Entry 7BST (electron microscopy, 4.37 A resolution (low resolution: residue-level contacts below are approximate; hydrogen-bond / salt-bridge calls are withheld)); this record covers chains C and E of the 7 polymer chains in the assembly.

== Chain C ==
Molecule: Type I restriction enzyme R Protein
Source organism: Escherichia coli
Notes: EC 3.1.21.3
UniProtKB: Q304R3 (Q304R3_ECOLX); residue numbers follow UniProt; this construct covers 1-1038
Chain sequence (1038 residues; row label = number of the first residue in the row):
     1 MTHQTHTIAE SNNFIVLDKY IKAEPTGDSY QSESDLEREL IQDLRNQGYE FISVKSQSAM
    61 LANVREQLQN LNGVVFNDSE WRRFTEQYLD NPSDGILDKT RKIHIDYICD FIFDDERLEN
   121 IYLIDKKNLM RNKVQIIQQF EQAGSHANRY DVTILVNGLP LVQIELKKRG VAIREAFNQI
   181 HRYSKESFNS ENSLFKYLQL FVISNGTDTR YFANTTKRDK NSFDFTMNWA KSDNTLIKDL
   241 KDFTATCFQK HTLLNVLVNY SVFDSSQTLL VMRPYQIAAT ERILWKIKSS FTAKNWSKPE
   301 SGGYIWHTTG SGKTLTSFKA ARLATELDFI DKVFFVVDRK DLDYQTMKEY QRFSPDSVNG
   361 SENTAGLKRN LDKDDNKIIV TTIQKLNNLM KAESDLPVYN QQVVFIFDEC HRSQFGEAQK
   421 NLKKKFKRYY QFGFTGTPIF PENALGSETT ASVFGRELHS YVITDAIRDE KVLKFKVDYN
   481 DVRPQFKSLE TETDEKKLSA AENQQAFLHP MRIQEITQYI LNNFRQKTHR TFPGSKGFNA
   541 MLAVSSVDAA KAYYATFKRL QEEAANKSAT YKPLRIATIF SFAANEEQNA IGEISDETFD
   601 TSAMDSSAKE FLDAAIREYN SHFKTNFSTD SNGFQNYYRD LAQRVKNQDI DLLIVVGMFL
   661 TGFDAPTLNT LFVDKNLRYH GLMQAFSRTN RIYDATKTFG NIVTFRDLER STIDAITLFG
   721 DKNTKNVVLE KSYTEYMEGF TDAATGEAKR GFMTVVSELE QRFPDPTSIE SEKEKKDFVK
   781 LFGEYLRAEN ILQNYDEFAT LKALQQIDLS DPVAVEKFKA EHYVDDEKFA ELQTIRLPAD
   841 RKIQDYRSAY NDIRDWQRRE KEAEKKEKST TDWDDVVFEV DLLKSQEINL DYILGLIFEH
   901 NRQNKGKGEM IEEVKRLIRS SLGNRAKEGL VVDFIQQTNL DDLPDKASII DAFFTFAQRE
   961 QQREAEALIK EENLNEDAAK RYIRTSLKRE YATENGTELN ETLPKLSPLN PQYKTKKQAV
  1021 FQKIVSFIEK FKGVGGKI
Disordered / not traced: 1-12, 142-147, 181-190, 862-871, 903-907, 1036-1038

== Chain E ==
Molecule: Type I restriction enzyme EcoR124II M protein
Source organism: Escherichia coli
Notes: EC 2.1.1.72
UniProtKB: P10484 (T1M1_ECOLX); residue numbers follow UniProt; this construct covers 1-520
Chain sequence (520 residues; row label = number of the first residue in the row):
     1 MKMTSIQQRA ELHRQIWQIA NDVRGSVDGW DFKQYVLGAL FYRFISENFS SYIEAGDDSI
    61 CYAKLDDSVI TDDIKDDAIK TKGYFIYPSQ LFCNVAAKAN TNDRLNADLN SIFVAIESSA
   121 YGYPSEADIK GLFADFDTTS NRLGNTVKDK NARLAAVLKG VEGLKLGDFN EHQIDLFGDA
   181 YEFLISNYAA NAGKSGGEFF TPQHVSKLIA QLAMHGQTHV NKIYDPAAGS GSLLLQAKKQ
   241 FDNHIIEEGF FGQEINHTTY NLARMNMFLH NINYDKFDIK LGNTLTEPHF RDEKPFDAIV
   301 SNPPYSVKWI GSDDPTLIND ERFAPAGVLA PKSKADFAFV LHALNYLSAK GRAAIVCFPG
   361 IFYRGGAEQK IRQYLVDNNY VETVISLAPN LFFGTTIAVN ILVLSKHKTD TNVQFIDASE
   421 LFKKETNNNI LTDAHIEQIM QVFASKEDVA HLAKSVAFET VVANDYNLSV SSYVEAKDNR
   481 EIIDIAELNA ELKTTVSKID QLRKDIDAIV AEIEGCEVQK
Disordered / not traced: 1-9, 56-70, 168-173, 191-197, 511-520
Swiss-Prot annotation at these positions:
  - region: E481 to V510 (C-terminal tail)
  - binding site (S-adenosyl-L-methionine): E198 to Q203, S230 to S232, E254
  - mutagenesis: D135 to T146 (Little change in holoenzyme assembly, no DNA restriction), A476 to V510 (Almost complete loss of holoenzyme assembly, no DNA restriction)

== Chain C / chain E interface ==
Contacting residue pairs (21):
  D343(C) - D313(E)
  D343(C) - D314(E)
  Y344(C) - D314(E)
  Y344(C) - P315(E)
  Y344(C) - T316(E)
  N636(C) - A324(E)
  R639(C) - I318(E)
  R639(C) - N319(E)
  R639(C) - D320(E)
  R639(C) - A324(E)
  R981(C) - I246(E)
  N995(C) - Q90(E)
  T997(C) - L91(E)
  T997(C) - F92(E)
  E998(C) - I246(E)
  N1000(C) - Y52(E)
  N1000(C) - L91(E)
  P1008(C) - Y52(E)
  P1008(C) - A55(E)
  N1010(C) - Y84(E)
  Q1012(C) - Y84(E)
Other interface residues (no listed pair), chain C (22 interface residues in all): P92, M347, N626, N632, E994, G996, E1001, L1006, S1007, K1014
Other interface residues (no listed pair), chain E (21 interface residues in all): Y87, R142, N273, E321, G327, N378

== Overview ==
22 residues of chain C and 21 residues of chain E are in contact. From UniProt: 10
S-adenosyl-L-methionine-binding residues and 12 mutagenesis sites on chain E.
Here chain C is Type I restriction enzyme R Protein and chain E is Type I restriction enzyme EcoR124II M
protein, both from Escherichia coli. Entry 7BST (EcoR124I-Ocr in the Intermediate State) was determined by
electron microscopy, deposited together with 7BTO, 7BTP, 7BTQ and 7BTR.
